Entry 6JJ3 (X-ray diffraction, 1.72 A resolution); this record covers chain A.

== Chain A ==
Molecule: Bromodomain-containing protein 4
Source organism: Homo sapiens
Reference sequence: O60885 (BRD4_HUMAN); residues 44-167 here = UniProt positions 44-167
Sequence (125 residues; numbered 43 to 167; the number before each row is that of its first residue):
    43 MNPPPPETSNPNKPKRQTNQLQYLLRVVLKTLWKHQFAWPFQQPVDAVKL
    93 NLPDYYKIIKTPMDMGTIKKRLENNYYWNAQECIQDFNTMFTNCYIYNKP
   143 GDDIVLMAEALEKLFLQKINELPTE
Sequence notes: initiating methionine (43)
UniProt features mapped onto this chain:
  - site: Asn140 (Acetylated histone binding)
  - cross-link: Lys99 (Glycyl lysine isopeptide (Lys-Gly) (interchain with G-Cter in SUMO2))
  - natural variant: Asp145 (D145G: Found in a patient with a neurodevelopmental syndrome; uncertain significance)
  - mutagenesis: Asn140 (N140A: Abolishes binding to acetylated histones)

== Summary ==
From UniProt: one mutagenesis site.
Chain A is Bromodomain-containing protein 4 (Homo sapiens); the structure, BRD4 in complex with 138A, was
determined by X-ray diffraction, deposited together with 6JJB.
